PDB entry 4CEW | X-ray diffraction, 2.75 A resolution | chains B and C of the 4 polymer chains in the assembly

== Chain B ==
Molecule: VP2
Organism: Enterovirus A71
UniProt: B2ZUN0 (B2ZUN0_9ENTO); residues 1-254 here correspond to UniProt positions 70-323 (UniProt number = residue number + 69)
Amino-acid sequence (254 residues; row label = number of the first residue in the row):
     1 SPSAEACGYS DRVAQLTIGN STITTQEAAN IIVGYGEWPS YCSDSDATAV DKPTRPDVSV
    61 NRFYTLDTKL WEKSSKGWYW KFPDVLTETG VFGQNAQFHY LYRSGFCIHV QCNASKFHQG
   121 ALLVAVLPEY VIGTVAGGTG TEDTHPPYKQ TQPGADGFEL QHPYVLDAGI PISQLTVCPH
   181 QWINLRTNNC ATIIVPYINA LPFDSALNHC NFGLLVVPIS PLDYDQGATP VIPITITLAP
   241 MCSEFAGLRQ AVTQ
Disordered / not traced: 1-9

== Chain C ==
Molecule: VP3
Organism: Enterovirus A71
UniProt: B2ZUN0 (B2ZUN0_9ENTO); residues 1-242 here correspond to UniProt positions 324-565 (UniProt number = residue number + 323)
Amino-acid sequence (242 residues; numbered 1 to 242; the number before each row is that of its first residue):
     1 GFPTELKPGT NQFLTTDDGV SAPILPNFHP TPCIHIPGEV RNLLELCQVE TILEVNNVPT
    61 NATSLMERLR FPVSAQAGKG ELCAVFRADP GRNGPWQSTL LGQLCGYYTQ WSGSLEVTFM
   121 FTGSFMATGK MLIAYTPPGG PLPKDRATAM LGTHVIWDFG LQSSVTLVIP WISNTHYRAH
   181 ARDGVFDYYT TGLVSIWYQT NYVVPIGAPN TAYIIALAAA QKNFTMKLCK DASDILQTGT
   241 IQ

== How chain B and chain C interact ==
Residue-residue contacts (76; chain B residue first):
  Y35(B) - G38(C)
  E37(B) - H35(C)  salt bridge
  E37(B) - P37(C)
  D46(B) - I34(C)
  D46(B) - H35(C)  hydrogen bond (side chain-backbone)
  K116(B) - S124(C)
  K116(B) - F125(C)  hydrogen bond (backbone-backbone)
  K116(B) - M126(C)  hydrogen bond (backbone-backbone)
  F117(B) - S124(C)
  F117(B) - M126(C)  hydrophobic
  F117(B) - I206(C)
  F117(B) - G207(C)
  F117(B) - A208(C)  hydrophobic
  F117(B) - P209(C)
  H118(B) - S124(C)
  Q119(B) - T122(C)
  Q119(B) - G123(C)
  Q119(B) - S124(C)  hydrogen bond (side chain-backbone)
  Q119(B) - P209(C)
  Q119(B) - T211(C)  hydrogen bond (side chain-backbone)
  Q119(B) - A212(C)
  G120(B) - T122(C)
  A121(B) - T122(C)
  P163(B) - M66(C)  hydrophobic
  Y164(B) - E54(C)  hydrogen bond
  Y164(B) - L65(C)  hydrophobic
  Y164(B) - M66(C)
  I172(B) - L69(C)  hydrophobic
  S173(B) - T51(C)
  S173(B) - I52(C)  hydrogen bond (backbone-backbone)
  S173(B) - L69(C)
  S173(B) - S98(C)  hydrogen bond (side chain-backbone)
  Q174(B) - T51(C)
  Q174(B) - S98(C)  hydrogen bond (side chain-backbone)
  Q174(B) - T99(C)
  Q174(B) - L100(C)
  Q174(B) - Q103(C)
  T176(B) - V49(C)
  T176(B) - E50(C)  hydrogen bond (side chain-backbone)
  T176(B) - T51(C)
  V177(B) - V49(C)  hydrophobic
  V177(B) - L100(C)  hydrophobic
  W182(B) - I52(C)  hydrophobic
  W182(B) - M120(C)  hydrophobic
  W182(B) - I215(C)  hydrophobic
  N184(B) - M120(C)
  N184(B) - F121(C)  hydrogen bond (side chain-backbone)
  N184(B) - T122(C)
  N184(B) - S163(C)
  R186(B) - F121(C)
  R186(B) - G123(C)
  R186(B) - S124(C)  hydrogen bond (side chain-backbone)
  R186(B) - F125(C)
  R186(B) - A127(C)
  R186(B) - G160(C)  hydrogen bond (side chain-backbone)
  T187(B) - S163(C)
  P196(B) - P37(C)  hydrophobic
  Y197(B) - P37(C)
  N199(B) - I36(C)
  A200(B) - I34(C)
  L201(B) - I34(C)
  P202(B) - I34(C)
  V217(B) - M66(C)  hydrophobic
  P218(B) - M66(C)
  I219(B) - M66(C)  hydrophobic
  I219(B) - L69(C)  hydrophobic
  I219(B) - R70(C)
  I219(B) - I215(C)  hydrophobic
  S220(B) - T122(C)  hydrogen bond
  S220(B) - Y213(C)
  P221(B) - R70(C)
  D223(B) - P209(C)
  Y224(B) - P209(C)  hydrophobic
  D225(B) - G207(C)
  D225(B) - A208(C)  hydrogen bond (side chain-backbone)
  D225(B) - P209(C)
Also at the interface, not in a pair above, chain B (35 interface residues in all): I198
Also at the interface, not in a pair above, chain C (43 interface residues in all): R68, Q97, F159, L161, Y202, P205, L217

== Overview ==
35 residues of chain B face 43 of chain C across their interface, with 15 hydrogen bonds and 1 salt bridge.
Polar pairs include E37(B)-H35(C), D46(B)-H35(C) and Q119(B)-S124(C).
Here chain B is VP2 and chain C is VP3, both from Enterovirus A71. Entry 4CEW (Crystal structure of human
Enterovirus 71 in complex with the uncoating inhibitor ALD) was determined by X-ray diffraction, deposited
together with 4CDQ, 4CDU, 4CDW, 4CDX and 4CEY.
